Entry 7YTD (electron microscopy, 3.71 A resolution); this record covers chains D and U of the 15 polymer chains in the assembly.

Chain D:
Molecule: Immunoglobulin heavy constant mu
Source organism: Homo sapiens
UniProtKB: P01871 (IGHM_HUMAN); residues 345-575 here correspond to UniProt positions 222-452 (UniProt number = residue number - 123)
Sequence (231 residues; each row starts with the number of its first residue):
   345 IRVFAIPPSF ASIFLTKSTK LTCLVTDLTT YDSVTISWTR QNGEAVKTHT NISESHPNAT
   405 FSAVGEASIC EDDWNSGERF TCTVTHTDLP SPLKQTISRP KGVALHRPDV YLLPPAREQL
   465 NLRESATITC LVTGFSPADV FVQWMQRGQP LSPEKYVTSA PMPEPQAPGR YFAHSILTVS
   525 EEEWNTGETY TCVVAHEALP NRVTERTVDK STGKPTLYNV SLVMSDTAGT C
Unresolved in the structure: 570-575
Disulfide bonds: C367-C426, C474-C536
Covalently attached groups: N-acetylglucosamine (NAG) linked to N563
UniProt features mapped onto this chain:
  - glycosylation (N-linked (GlcNAc...) asparagine): N395, N402

Chain U:
Molecule: Fas apoptotic inhibitory molecule 3
Source organism: Homo sapiens
UniProtKB: O60667 (FAIM3_HUMAN); residues 18-124 here = UniProt positions 18-124
Sequence (107 residues; each row starts with the number of its first residue):
    18 RILPEVKVEG ELGGSVTIKC PLPEMHVRIY LCREMAGSGT CGTVVSTTNF IKAEYKGRVT
    78 LKQYPRKNLF LVEVTQLTES DSGVYACGAG MNTDRGKTQK VTLNVHS
Disulfide bonds: C37-C104, C49-C58
UniProt features mapped onto this chain:
  - region: P40 to R45 (CDR1), G59 to A70 (CDR2), A106 to T115 (CDR3)
  - modified residue: T92 (Phosphothreonine)
  - mutagenesis: R45 (R45A: Completely abolishes interaction with IgM resulting in impaired IgM internalization), F67 (F67A: Completely abolishes interaction with IgM; when associated with A-69), K69 (K69A: Completely abolishes interaction with IgM; when associated with A-67), N109 (N109A: Displays reduced interaction with IgM; when associated with A-112), R112 (R112A: Displays reduced interaction with IgM; when associated with A-109)

Chain D / chain U interface:
Contacting residue pairs (4; chain D residue first):
  Q493(D) - M42(U)
  Q493(D) - V44(U)
  P494(D) - M42(U)
  L495(D) - M42(U)  hydrophobic
Interface residues without a listed pair, chain D (6 interface residues in all): Q490, R491, T530
Interface residues without a listed pair, chain U (5 interface residues in all): H43, G107, R112

Summary:
6 residues of chain D and 5 residues of chain U are in contact. Covalently linked N-acetylglucosamine: at
N563(D). From UniProt: 5 mutagenesis sites on chain U.
Chain D is Immunoglobulin heavy constant mu and chain U is Fas apoptotic inhibitory molecule 3, both from Homo
sapiens; the structure, Cryo-EM structure of four human FcmR bound to IgM-Fc/J, was determined by electron
microscopy (same publication as 7YSG, 7YTC and 7YTE).
